Entry 7CP0 (X-ray diffraction, 1.70 A resolution); this record covers chain A.

# Chain A
Molecule: Glutaminyl-peptide cyclotransferase
Organism: Homo sapiens
Notes: EC 2.3.2.5
UniProt: Q16769 (QPCT_HUMAN); residue numbers follow UniProt; this construct covers 35-361
Chain sequence (327 residues; each row starts with the number of its first residue):
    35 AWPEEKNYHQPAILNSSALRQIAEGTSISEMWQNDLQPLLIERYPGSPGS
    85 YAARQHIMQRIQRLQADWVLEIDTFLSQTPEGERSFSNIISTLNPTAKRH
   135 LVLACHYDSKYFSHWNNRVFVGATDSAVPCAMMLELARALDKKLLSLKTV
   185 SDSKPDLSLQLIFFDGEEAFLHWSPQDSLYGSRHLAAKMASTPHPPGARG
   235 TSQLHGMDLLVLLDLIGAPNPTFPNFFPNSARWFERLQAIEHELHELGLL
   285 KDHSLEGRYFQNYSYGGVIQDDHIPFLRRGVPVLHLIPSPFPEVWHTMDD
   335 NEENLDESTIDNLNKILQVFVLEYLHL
Sequence notes: engineered mutation E115 (Tyr in Q16769), E117 (Tyr in Q16769)
Ion coordination: Zn2+: D159, E202, H330
Swiss-Prot annotation at these positions:
  - active site (Proton acceptor): E201, D248
  - binding site (Zn(2+)): D159, E202, H330
  - glycosylation (N-linked (GlcNAc...) asparagine): N49, N296
  - natural variant: R54 (R54W: Lowers activity by approximately 30%)
  - mutagenesis: K144 (K144A: Lowers activity by approximately 40%), F146 (F146A: Lowers activity by approximately 30%), S160 (S160A: Reduces activity by about 50%; S160G: Reduces activity by 96%), E201 (E201D: Reduces activity by about 98%; E201L/Q: Abolishes activity), W207 (W207L: Greatly lowers activity), D248 (D248A: Reduces activity by 99%; D248Q: Abolishes activity), Q304 (Q304L: Lowers activity by approximately 35%), D305 (D305A/E/L: Abolishes activity; D305N: Reduces activity by 99%), H319 (H319L: Reduces activity by 87%), F325 (F325A: Greatly lowers activity), W329 (W329A: Abolishes activity)

# Summary
D159, E202 and H330 form the Zn2+ site. UniProt lists active-site residues E201 and D248, 3 Zn2+-binding
residues and 11 mutagenesis sites.
Chain A is Glutaminyl-peptide cyclotransferase (Homo sapiens); the structure, Crystal Structure of double
mutant Y115E Y117E human Secretory Glutaminyl Cyclase, was determined by X-ray diffraction.
